7FNO - chains A and B; structure by X-ray diffraction, 1.65 A resolution.

[Chain A]
Protein: Pre-mRNA-splicing factor 8
Source organism: Saccharomyces cerevisiae S288C
UniProtKB: P33334 (PRP8_YEAST); residue numbers follow UniProt; this construct covers 1836-2090
Chain sequence (258 residues; each row starts with the number of its first residue):
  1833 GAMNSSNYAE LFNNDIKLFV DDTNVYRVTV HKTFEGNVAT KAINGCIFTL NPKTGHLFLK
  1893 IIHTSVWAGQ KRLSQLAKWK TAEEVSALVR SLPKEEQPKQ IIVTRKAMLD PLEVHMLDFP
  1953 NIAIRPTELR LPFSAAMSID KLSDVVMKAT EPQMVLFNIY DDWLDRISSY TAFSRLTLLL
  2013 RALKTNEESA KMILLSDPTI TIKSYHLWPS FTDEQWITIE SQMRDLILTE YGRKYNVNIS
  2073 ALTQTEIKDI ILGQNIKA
Unresolved in the structure: 2070-2090
Sequence notes: expression tag (1833-1835)
Ligand contacts: 4-(4-fluorophenyl)-4-oxobutanoic acid (VP3): His1888, Leu1889, Phe1890, Leu1988, Phe1989, Asn1990

[Chain B]
Protein: A1 cistron-splicing factor AAR2
Source organism: Saccharomyces cerevisiae S288C
UniProtKB: P32357 (AAR2_YEAST); aligned to UniProt positions 1-317 over residues 1-317
Chain sequence (308 residues; each row starts with the number of its first residue; note: 13 numbers in that range are skipped by the numbering (no residue carries them; nothing is unmodelled there); numbers below 1 keep their minus sign (Gly-3 is residue -3)):
    -3 GAMAMNTVPF TSAPIEVTIG IDQYSFNVKE NQPFHGIKDI PIGHVHVIHF QHADNSSMRY
    57 GYWFDCRMGN FYIQYDPKDG LYKMMEERDG AKFENIVHNF KERQMMVSYP KIDEDDTWYN
   117 LTEFVQMDKI RKIVRKDENQ FSYVDSSMTT VQENEL
   166 SSSSSDPAHS LNYTVINFKS REAIRPGHEM EDFLDKSYYL NTVMLQGIFK NSSNYFGELQ
   226 FAFLNAMFFG NYGSSLQWHA MIELICSSAT VPKHMLDKLD EILYYQIKTL PEQYSDILLN
   286 ERVWNICLYS SFQKNSLHNT EKIMENKYPE LL
Unresolved in the structure: -3 to 0, 166-169
Sequence notes: expression tag (-3 to 0); conflict Ser166 (Leu153 in P32357), Ser167 (Lys154 in P32357), Ser170 (Asp in P32357)

[Chain A / chain B interface]
Residue-residue contacts - 18 pairs, chain A then chain B:
  Gln1907(A) - Met195(B)
  Gln1907(A) - Leu199(B)
  Leu1908(A) - Met195(B)  hydrophobic
  Trp1911(A) - Glu194(B)
  Trp1911(A) - Met195(B)
  Trp1911(A) - Phe198(B)  hydrophobic
  Asp1942(A) - Lys184(B)  salt bridge
  Asp1942(A) - Phe198(B)
  Glu1945(A) - Lys184(B)  salt bridge
  Val1946(A) - Ile189(B)  hydrophobic
  Val1946(A) - Glu194(B)
  Val1946(A) - Phe198(B)  hydrophobic
  His1947(A) - Glu194(B)
  Leu1949(A) - Lys184(B)
  Leu1949(A) - Ser185(B)
  Leu1949(A) - Arg186(B)
  Leu1949(A) - Ile189(B)  hydrophobic
  Asp1950(A) - Arg186(B)  salt bridge

[In short]
The interface between chain A and chain B involves 9 residues on one side and 8 on the other; the contacts
include 3 salt bridges. Polar pairs include Asp1942(A)-Lys184(B), Glu1945(A)-Lys184(B) and
Asp1950(A)-Arg186(B). Chain A binds 4-(4-fluorophenyl)-4-oxobutanoic acid.
Here chain A is Pre-mRNA-splicing factor 8 and chain B is A1 cistron-splicing factor AAR2, both from
Saccharomyces cerevisiae S288C. Entry 7FNO (PanDDA analysis group deposition -- Aar2/RNaseH in complex with
fragment P07D12 from the F2X-Universal Library) was determined by X-ray diffraction together with 5ST0, 5ST1,
5ST2, 5ST3, 5ST4, 5ST5 and 248 further entries from the same study.
